PDB entry 6RWE | electron microscopy, 3.00 A resolution | chains U and A of the 20 polymer chains in the assembly

== Chain U ==
Molecule: Nontemplate strand
From: synthetic construct
Sequence (70 nucleotides; row label = number of the first residue in the row):
     1 GGTTTAGTCA TGGAGTACAA GTGTGAGGAA AAGTAGTTGG CGTAGCAGGA GAAGTAAAGC
    61 AGTTGAAGAC
Not modelled in the structure: 1-10, 43-50, 64-70

== Chain A ==
Name: DNA-directed RNA polymerase I subunit RPA190
From: Saccharomyces cerevisiae
Notes: EC 2.7.7.6
Reference sequence: P10964 (RPA1_YEAST); residues 1-1664 here = UniProt positions 1-1664
Sequence (1664 residues; row label = number of the first residue in the row):
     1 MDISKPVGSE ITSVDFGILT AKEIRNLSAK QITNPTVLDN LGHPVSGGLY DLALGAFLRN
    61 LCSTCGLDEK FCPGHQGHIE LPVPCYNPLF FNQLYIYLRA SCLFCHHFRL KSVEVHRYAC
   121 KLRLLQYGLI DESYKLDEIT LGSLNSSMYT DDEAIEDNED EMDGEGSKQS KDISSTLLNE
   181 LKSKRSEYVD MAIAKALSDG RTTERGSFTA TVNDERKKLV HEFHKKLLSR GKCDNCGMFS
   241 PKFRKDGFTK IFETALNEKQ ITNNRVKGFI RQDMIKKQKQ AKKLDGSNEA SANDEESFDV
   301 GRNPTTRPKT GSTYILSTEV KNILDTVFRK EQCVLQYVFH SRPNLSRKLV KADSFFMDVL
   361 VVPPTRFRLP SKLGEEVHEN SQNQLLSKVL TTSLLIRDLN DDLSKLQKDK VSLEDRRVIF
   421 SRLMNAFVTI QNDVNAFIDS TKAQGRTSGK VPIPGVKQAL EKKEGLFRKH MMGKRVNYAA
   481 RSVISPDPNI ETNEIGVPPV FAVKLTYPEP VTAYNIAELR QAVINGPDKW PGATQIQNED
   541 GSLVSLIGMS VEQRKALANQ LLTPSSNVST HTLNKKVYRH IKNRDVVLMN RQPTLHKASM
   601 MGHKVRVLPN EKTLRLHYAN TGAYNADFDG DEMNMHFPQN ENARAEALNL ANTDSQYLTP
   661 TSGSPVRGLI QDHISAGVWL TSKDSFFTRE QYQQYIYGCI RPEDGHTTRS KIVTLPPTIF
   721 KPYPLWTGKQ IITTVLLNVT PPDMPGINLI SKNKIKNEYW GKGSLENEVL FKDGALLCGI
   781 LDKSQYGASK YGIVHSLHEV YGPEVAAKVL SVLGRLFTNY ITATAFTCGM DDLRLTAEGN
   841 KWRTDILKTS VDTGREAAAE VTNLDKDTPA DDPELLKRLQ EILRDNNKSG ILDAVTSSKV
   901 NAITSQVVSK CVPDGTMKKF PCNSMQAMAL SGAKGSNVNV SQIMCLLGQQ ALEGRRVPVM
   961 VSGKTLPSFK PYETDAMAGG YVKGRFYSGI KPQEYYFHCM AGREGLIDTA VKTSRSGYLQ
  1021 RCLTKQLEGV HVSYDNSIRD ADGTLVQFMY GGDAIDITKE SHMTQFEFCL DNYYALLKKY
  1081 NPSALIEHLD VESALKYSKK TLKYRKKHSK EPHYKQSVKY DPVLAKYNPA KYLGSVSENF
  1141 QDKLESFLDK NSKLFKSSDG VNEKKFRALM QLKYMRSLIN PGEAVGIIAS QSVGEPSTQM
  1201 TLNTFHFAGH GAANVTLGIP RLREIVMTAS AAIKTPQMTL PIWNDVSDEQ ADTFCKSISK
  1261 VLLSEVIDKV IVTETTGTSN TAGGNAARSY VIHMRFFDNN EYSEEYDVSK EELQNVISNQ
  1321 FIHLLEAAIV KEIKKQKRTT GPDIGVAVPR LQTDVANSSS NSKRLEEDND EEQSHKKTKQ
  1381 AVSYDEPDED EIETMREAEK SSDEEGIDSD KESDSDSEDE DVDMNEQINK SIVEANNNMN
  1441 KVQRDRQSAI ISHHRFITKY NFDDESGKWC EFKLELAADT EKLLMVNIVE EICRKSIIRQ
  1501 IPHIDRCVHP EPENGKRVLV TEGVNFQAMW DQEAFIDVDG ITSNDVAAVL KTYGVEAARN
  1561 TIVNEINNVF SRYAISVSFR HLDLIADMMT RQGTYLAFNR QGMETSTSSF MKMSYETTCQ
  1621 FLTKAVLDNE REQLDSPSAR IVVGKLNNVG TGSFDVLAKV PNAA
Not modelled in the structure: 1-2, 23, 142-171, 271-308, 407-416, 1154-1159, 1206-1213, 1277-1286, 1339-1432, 1664
Curated features (UniProtKB/Swiss-Prot):
  - region: Pro992 to Glu1004 (Bridging helix)
  - binding site (Zn(2+)): Cys62, Cys65, Cys72, His75, Cys102, Cys105, Cys233, Cys236
  - binding site (Mg(2+)): Asp627, Asp629, Asp631
  - modified residue (Phosphoserine): Ser889, Ser1636
Ion coordination: Zn2+ site 1: Cys62, Cys65; Zn2+ site 2: Cys102, Cys105, Cys233, Cys236

== How chain U and chain A interact ==
Contacting residue pairs - 5 pairs, chain U then chain A:
  DA56(U) with Ser1230(A), phosphate contact
  DA57(U) with Gln1601(A), sugar contact
  DG59(U) with His221(A), salt bridge to the phosphate
  DC60(U) with Arg99(A), salt bridge to the phosphate; Leu228(A), phosphate contact
Interface residues without a listed pair, chain U (5 interface residues in all): DA61
Interface residues without a listed pair, chain A (6 interface residues in all): Thr1228

== In short ==
5 residues of chain U face 6 of chain A across their interface, with 2 salt bridges. Among the polar pairs are
DG59(U)-His221(A) and DC60(U)-Arg99(A). Curated annotation (UniProt) lists 8 Zn2+-binding residues and 3
Mg2+-binding residues on chain A.
Chain U is Nontemplate strand (synthetic construct) and chain A is DNA-directed RNA polymerase I subunit
RPA190 (Saccharomyces cerevisiae); the structure, RNA Polymerase I Open Complex conformation 2, was determined
by electron microscopy together with 6RQH, 6RQL, 6RQT, 6RRD, 6RUI and 6RUO from the same study.
